3OE3 - chains A and C; structure by X-ray diffraction, 1.51 A resolution.

== Chain A (and C) ==
Molecule: Putative periplasmic protein
From: Salmonella enterica
Notes: chain C of this document is another copy of the same molecule, construct and numbering; everything in this record applies to it too
Reference sequence: Q8ZPY8 (Q8ZPY8_SALTY); residue numbers follow UniProt; this construct covers 25-114
Chain sequence (98 residues; row label = number of the first residue in the row):
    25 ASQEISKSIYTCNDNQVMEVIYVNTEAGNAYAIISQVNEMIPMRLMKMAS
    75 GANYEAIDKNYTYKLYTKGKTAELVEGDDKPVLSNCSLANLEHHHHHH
Unresolved in the structure: 25-26, 73-74, 114-122 (chain C: 25-26, 115-122)
Construct notes: expression tag (115-122)
Modified positions: Mse-42, Mse-64, Mse-67, Mse-70, Mse-72 (selenomethionine; parent Met)
Cystine bridges: Cys-36/Cys-110

== Chain A / chain C interface ==
Contacting residue pairs (32; chain A residue first):
  Gln-27(A) with Tyr-55(C)
  Glu-28(A) with Thr-49(C); Asn-53(C), hydrogen bond; Tyr-55(C), hydrogen bond
  Ile-29(A) with Tyr-55(C), hydrophobic; Ile-57(C), hydrophobic; Pro-66(C), hydrophobic; Ile-81(C), hydrophobic
  Lys-31(A) with Mse-64(C), hydrogen bond (side chain-backbone)
  Glu-43(A) with Glu-63(C); Mse-64(C), hydrogen bond (side chain-backbone)
  Ile-45(A) with Ile-57(C), hydrophobic; Mse-64(C), hydrophobic; Pro-66(C), hydrophobic
  Thr-49(A) with Glu-28(C); Thr-49(C)
  Ala-51(A) with Glu-50(C)
  Asn-53(A) with Glu-28(C), hydrogen bond; Glu-50(C)
  Tyr-55(A) with Glu-28(C), hydrogen bond; Ile-29(C), hydrophobic
  Ile-57(A) with Ile-57(C), hydrophobic; Mse-64(C)
  Ile-58(A) with Mse-64(C)
  Glu-63(A) with Glu-43(C)
  Mse-64(A) with Lys-31(C), hydrogen bond (backbone-side chain); Glu-43(C), hydrogen bond (backbone-side chain); Ile-45(C), hydrophobic; Ile-57(C); Ile-58(C), hydrophobic; Mse-64(C)
  Pro-66(A) with Ile-45(C), hydrophobic
Interface residues without a listed pair, chain A (20 interface residues in all): Val-44, Val-47, Glu-50, Ser-59, Asn-62
Interface residues without a listed pair, chain C (18 interface residues in all): Val-44, Val-47, Ser-59

== Summary ==
20 residues of chain A and 18 residues of chain C are in contact, with 8 hydrogen bonds. Among the polar pairs
are Glu-28(A)/Asn-53(C), Glu-28(A)/Tyr-55(C) and Lys-31(A)/Mse-64(C).
Chain A and chain C are both Putative periplasmic protein (Salmonella enterica); the structure, Crystal
structure of PliC-St, periplasmic lysozyme inhibitor of C-type lysozyme from Salmonella typhimurium, was
determined by X-ray diffraction, deposited together with 3OD9.
